Entry 2WNN (X-ray diffraction, 1.65 A resolution); this record covers chains A and D of the 4 polymer chains in the assembly.

Chain A (and D):
Protein: N-acetylneuraminate lyase
From: Escherichia coli
Notes: EC 4.1.3.3; chain D of this document is another copy of the same molecule, construct and numbering; everything in this record applies to it too
Reference sequence: P0A6L4 (NANA_ECOLI); numbering as in UniProt (aligned over 2-296)
Sequence (303 residues; numbered -6 to 296; the number before each row is that of its first residue; numbers below 1 keep their minus sign (Met-6 is residue -6)):
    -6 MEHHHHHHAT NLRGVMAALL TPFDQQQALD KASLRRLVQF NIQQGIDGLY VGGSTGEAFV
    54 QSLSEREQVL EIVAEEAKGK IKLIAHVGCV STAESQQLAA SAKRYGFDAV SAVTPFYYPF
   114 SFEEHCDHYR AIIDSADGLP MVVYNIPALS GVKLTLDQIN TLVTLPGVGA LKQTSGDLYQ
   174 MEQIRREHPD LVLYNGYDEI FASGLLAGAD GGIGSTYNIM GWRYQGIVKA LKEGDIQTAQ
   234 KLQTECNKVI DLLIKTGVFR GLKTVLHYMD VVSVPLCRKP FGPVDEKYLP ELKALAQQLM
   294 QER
Disordered / not traced: -6 to -3, 294-296 (chain D: -6 to -2, 296)
Modified positions: Lys165 ((2S)-2-amino-6-[(1-hydroxy-1-oxo-propan-2-ylidene)amino]hexanoic acid; KPI)
Differences from the reference sequence: expression tag (-6 to 1)
UniProt features mapped onto this chain:
  - active site: Tyr137 (Proton donor), Lys165 (Schiff-base intermediate with substrate)
  - binding site (aceneuramate): Ser47, Thr48, Thr167, Gly189, Asp191, Glu192, Ser208
  - binding site (pyruvate): Ser47, Thr48
  - binding site (aldehydo-N-acetyl-D-mannosamine): Thr167, Gly189, Asp191, Glu192, Ser208
  - site (Required to correctly position the proton donor): Ser47, Tyr110
What the authors report for this chain:
  - catalytic residues: Lys165
  - mutagenesis - E192Q: unchanged catalytic activity on Neu5Ac
  - mutagenesis - E192N, E192Q: increased catalytic activity on DPAH
  - mutagenesis - E192F, E192H, E192M, E192P, E192V: increased catalytic activity
  - specificity-determining residues: Glu192
  - mutagenesis - E192D, E192N: decreased catalytic activity on Neu5Ac

How chain A and chain D interact:
Residue-residue contacts (58; chain A residue first):
  Ser47(A) - Tyr110(D)  hydrogen bond
  Ser47(A) - Tyr111(D)  hydrogen bond (backbone-side chain)
  Glu50(A) - Tyr111(D)
  Ala51(A) - Tyr111(D)
  Phe52(A) - Val83(D)
  Phe52(A) - Tyr110(D)  hydrophobic
  Phe52(A) - Tyr111(D)
  Val53(A) - Val83(D)  hydrophobic
  Val53(A) - Ser84(D)
  Val83(A) - Phe52(D)
  Val83(A) - Val53(D)  hydrophobic
  Val83(A) - Pro273(D)
  Ser84(A) - Val53(D)
  Ser84(A) - Lys272(D)
  Thr85(A) - Lys272(D)  hydrogen bond (backbone-backbone)
  Thr85(A) - Pro273(D)
  Ala86(A) - Gln20(D)
  Glu87(A) - Gln54(D)
  Glu87(A) - Ser55(D)
  Phe109(A) - Phe109(D)  hydrophobic
  Phe109(A) - Tyr110(D)  hydrophobic
  Tyr110(A) - Ser47(D)  hydrogen bond
  Tyr110(A) - Phe52(D)  hydrophobic
  Tyr110(A) - Val106(D)
  Tyr110(A) - Phe109(D)  hydrophobic
  Tyr110(A) - Ile139(D)
  Tyr110(A) - Leu142(D)
  Tyr111(A) - Ser47(D)  hydrogen bond (side chain-backbone)
  Tyr111(A) - Glu50(D)
  Tyr111(A) - Ala51(D)  hydrogen bond (side chain-backbone)
  Tyr111(A) - Phe52(D)
  Tyr111(A) - Phe252(D)  hydrophobic
  Tyr111(A) - Phe274(D)  hydrophobic
  Pro112(A) - Leu142(D)
  Phe113(A) - Pro273(D)  hydrophobic
  Phe113(A) - Phe274(D)
  Glu117(A) - Arg253(D)  salt bridge
  Glu117(A) - Pro273(D)
  Glu117(A) - Phe274(D)
  Glu117(A) - Gly275(D)  hydrogen bond (side chain-backbone)
  His121(A) - Pro273(D)
  Tyr137(A) - Tyr110(D)
  Ile139(A) - Tyr110(D)
  Leu142(A) - Tyr110(D)
  Phe252(A) - Tyr111(D)  hydrophobic
  Arg253(A) - Glu117(D)  salt bridge
  Lys272(A) - Ser84(D)
  Lys272(A) - Thr85(D)  hydrogen bond (backbone-backbone)
  Pro273(A) - Val83(D)
  Pro273(A) - Thr85(D)
  Pro273(A) - Pro108(D)  hydrophobic
  Pro273(A) - Phe113(D)  hydrophobic
  Pro273(A) - Glu117(D)
  Pro273(A) - His121(D)
  Phe274(A) - Tyr111(D)  hydrophobic
  Phe274(A) - Phe113(D)
  Phe274(A) - Glu117(D)
  Gly275(A) - Glu117(D)  hydrogen bond (backbone-side chain)
Interface residues without a listed pair, chain A (32 interface residues in all): Gly46, Gln54, Ser55, Val106, Pro108, Ser143
Interface residues without a listed pair, chain D (32 interface residues in all): Gly46, Glu87, Pro112, Tyr137, Ser143

In short:
Chain A and chain D each contribute 32 residues to their interface, with 9 hydrogen bonds and 2 salt bridges.
Polar pairs include Glu117(A)-Arg253(D), Ser47(A)-Tyr110(D) and Ser47(A)-Tyr111(D). From the paper: the
catalytic residue Lys165(A); E192F, E192H and E192M of chain A, among others, increase catalytic activity; 8
substitutions were tested in all.
Chain A and chain D are both N-acetylneuraminate lyase (Escherichia coli); the structure, Structure of wild
type E. coli N-acetylneuraminic acid lyase in complex with pyruvate in space group ..., was determined by
X-ray diffraction together with 2WNQ, 2WNZ, 2WO5 and 2WPB from the same study.
